PDB entry 6D6Q | electron microscopy, 3.45 A resolution | chains K and O of the 15 polymer chains in the assembly

[Chain K]
Protein: Exosome complex exonuclease RRP44
Source organism: Homo sapiens
Notes: EC 3.1.13.-, 3.1.26.-
UniProtKB: Q9Y2L1 (RRP44_HUMAN); residues 1-958 here = UniProt positions 1-958
Sequence (960 residues; each row starts with the number of its first residue; numbers below 1 keep their minus sign (Gly-1 is residue -1)):
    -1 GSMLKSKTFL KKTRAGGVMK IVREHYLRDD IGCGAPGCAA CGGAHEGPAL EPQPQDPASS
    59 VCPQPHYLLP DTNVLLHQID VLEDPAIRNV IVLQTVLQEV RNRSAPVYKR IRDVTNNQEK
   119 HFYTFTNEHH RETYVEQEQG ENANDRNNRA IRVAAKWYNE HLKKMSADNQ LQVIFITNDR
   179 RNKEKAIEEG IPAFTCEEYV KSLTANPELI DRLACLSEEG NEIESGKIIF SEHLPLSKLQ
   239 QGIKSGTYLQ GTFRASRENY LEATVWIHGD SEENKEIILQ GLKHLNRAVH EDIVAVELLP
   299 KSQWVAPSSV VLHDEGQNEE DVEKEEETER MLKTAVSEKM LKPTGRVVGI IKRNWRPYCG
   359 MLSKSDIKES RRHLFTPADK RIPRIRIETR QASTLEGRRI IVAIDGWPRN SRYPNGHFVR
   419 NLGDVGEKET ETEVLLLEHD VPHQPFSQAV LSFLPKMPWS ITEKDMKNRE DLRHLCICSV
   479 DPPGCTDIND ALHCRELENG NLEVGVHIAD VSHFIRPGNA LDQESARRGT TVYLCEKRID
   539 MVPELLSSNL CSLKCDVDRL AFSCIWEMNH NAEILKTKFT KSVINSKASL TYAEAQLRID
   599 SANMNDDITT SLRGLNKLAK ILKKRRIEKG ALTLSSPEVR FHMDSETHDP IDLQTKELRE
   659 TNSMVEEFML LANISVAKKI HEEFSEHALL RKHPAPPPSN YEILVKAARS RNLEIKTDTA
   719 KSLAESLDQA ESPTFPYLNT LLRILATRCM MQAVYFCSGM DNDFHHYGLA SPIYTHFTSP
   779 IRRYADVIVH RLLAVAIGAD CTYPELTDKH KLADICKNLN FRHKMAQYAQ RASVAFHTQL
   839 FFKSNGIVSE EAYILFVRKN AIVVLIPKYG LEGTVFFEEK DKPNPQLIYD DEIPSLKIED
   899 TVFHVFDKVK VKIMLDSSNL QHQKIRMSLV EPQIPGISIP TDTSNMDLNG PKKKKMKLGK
Unresolved in the structure: -1 to 0, 55-60, 213-225, 267-272, 303-339, 641-647, 877-883, 930-958
Construct notes: expression tag (-1 to 0); engineered mutation Asn146 (Asp in Q9Y2L1), Asn487 (Asp in Q9Y2L1); variant Ser269 (Asn in Q9Y2L1), Asn843 (Lys in Q9Y2L1)
Swiss-Prot annotation at these positions:
  - modified residue: Met1 (N-acetylmethionine), Lys18 (N6-acetyllysine), Ser215 (Phosphoserine)
From the paper describing this entry:
  - binding site for DNA/RNA (chain O): Arg12

[Chain O]
Molecule: DNA/RNA
Sequence (62 nucleotides; each row starts with the number of its first residue):
     1 GCGTCTTTAC GGTGCTCACC ACACCACACC ACACCACACC ACACCACACC ACACAAAAAA
    61 AA
Unresolved in the structure: 1-3, 30-40

[Chain K / chain O interface]
Residue-residue contacts (74; chain K residue first):
  Lys9(K) with C44(O), hydrogen bond to the base; C45(O), hydrogen bond to the sugar
  Lys10(K) with A46(O), phosphate contact
  Arg12(K) with C45(O), phosphate contact; A46(O), base contact; C47(O), salt bridge to the phosphate
  Met17(K) with C44(O), base contact
  Ile19(K) with C45(O), base contact
  Arg21(K) with C45(O), hydrogen bond to the base
  Asn100(K) with C47(O), base contact
  Arg101(K) with A48(O), base contact
  Ala103(K) with A48(O), base contact
  Arg255(K) with C54(O), base contact
  Glu256(K) with C52(O), base contact
  Asn257(K) with C52(O), base contact
  Tyr258(K) with A51(O), sugar contact; C52(O), hydrogen bond to the sugar
  Ser363(K) with A48(O), hydrogen bond to the base
  Arg369(K) with A46(O), hydrogen bond to the base
  Arg370(K) with C47(O), salt bridge to the phosphate; A48(O), salt bridge to the phosphate
  Pro375(K) with A51(O), base contact
  Asp377(K) with A51(O), hydrogen bond to the base
  Lys378(K) with A51(O), hydrogen bond to the base
  Arg379(K) with A51(O), base contact
  Ile380(K) with A51(O), hydrogen bond to the base
  Arg382(K) with A51(O), hydrogen bond to the sugar
  Arg384(K) with A48(O), salt bridge to the phosphate
  Arg410(K) with C49(O), phosphate contact; C50(O), hydrogen bond to the phosphate; A51(O), salt bridge to the phosphate
  Tyr411(K) with A51(O), hydrogen bond to the phosphate
  Pro480(K) with A61(O), sugar contact; A62(O), phosphate contact
  Cys483(K) with A62(O), hydrogen bond to the phosphate
  Asp485(K) with A62(O), phosphate contact
  Ile486(K) with A62(O), phosphate contact
  Asn487(K) with A61(O), phosphate contact; A62(O), hydrogen bond to the phosphate
  Asp488(K) with A61(O), phosphate contact
  Tyr531(K) with A62(O), sugar contact
  Tyr590(K) with A61(O), sugar contact
  Leu632(K) with A58(O), base contact
  Ser633(K) with A58(O), base contact
  Ser634(K) with A58(O), base contact
  Glu636(K) with A59(O), hydrogen bond to the base
  Lys654(K) with A62(O), base contact
  Asn660(K) with A60(O), base contact
  Glu664(K) with A59(O), hydrogen bond to the sugar; A60(O), sugar contact
  Arg689(K) with A59(O), salt bridge to the phosphate
  His691(K) with A58(O), sugar contact
  Thr745(K) with A57(O), phosphate contact; A58(O), base contact
  Arg746(K) with A56(O), phosphate contact; A57(O), salt bridge to the phosphate
  Met749(K) with A58(O), phosphate contact
  Gln750(K) with A58(O), phosphate contact
  Ala751(K) with A58(O), phosphate contact; A59(O), phosphate contact
  His764(K) with A58(O), phosphate contact; A59(O), salt bridge to the phosphate
  Leu767(K) with A59(O), sugar contact
  Tyr772(K) with A59(O), phosphate contact; A60(O), hydrogen bond to the phosphate
  His774(K) with A60(O), salt bridge to the phosphate
  Thr776(K) with A61(O), hydrogen bond to the phosphate
  Arg780(K) with A61(O), salt bridge to the phosphate; A62(O), salt bridge to the phosphate
  Arg829(K) with A56(O), hydrogen bond to the sugar; A57(O), hydrogen bond to the phosphate
  Thr872(K) with A55(O), phosphate contact
  Phe874(K) with A53(O), sugar contact
  Lys922(K) with A53(O), hydrogen bond to the sugar
Also at the interface, not in a pair above, chain K (72 interface residues in all): Phe7, Ile365, Leu372, Ala376, Pro381, Glu386, Met667, Leu668, Met748, Gly766, Ser777, Arg781, Tyr826, Gln828, Arg924

[Summary]
The interface between chain K and chain O involves 72 residues on one side and 19 on the other; the contacts
include 21 hydrogen bonds and 11 salt bridges. Polar contacts include Lys9(K)-C44(O), Arg21(K)-C45(O) and
Ser363(K)-A48(O). The paper reports a binding site for DNA/RNA (chain O) at Arg12(K).
Here chain K is Exosome complex exonuclease RRP44 (Homo sapiens) and chain O is DNA/RNA. Entry 6D6Q (Human
nuclear exosome-MTR4 RNA complex - overall reconstruction) was determined by electron microscopy (same
publication as 6D6R).
